Entry 2W42 (X-ray diffraction, 1.90 A resolution); this record covers chains A and P of the 3 polymer chains in the assembly.

[Chain A]
Name: Putative uncharacterized protein
Source organism: Archaeoglobus fulgidus
Reference sequence: O28951 (O28951_ARCFU); residue numbers follow UniProt; this construct covers 1-427
Sequence (427 residues; each row starts with the number of its first residue):
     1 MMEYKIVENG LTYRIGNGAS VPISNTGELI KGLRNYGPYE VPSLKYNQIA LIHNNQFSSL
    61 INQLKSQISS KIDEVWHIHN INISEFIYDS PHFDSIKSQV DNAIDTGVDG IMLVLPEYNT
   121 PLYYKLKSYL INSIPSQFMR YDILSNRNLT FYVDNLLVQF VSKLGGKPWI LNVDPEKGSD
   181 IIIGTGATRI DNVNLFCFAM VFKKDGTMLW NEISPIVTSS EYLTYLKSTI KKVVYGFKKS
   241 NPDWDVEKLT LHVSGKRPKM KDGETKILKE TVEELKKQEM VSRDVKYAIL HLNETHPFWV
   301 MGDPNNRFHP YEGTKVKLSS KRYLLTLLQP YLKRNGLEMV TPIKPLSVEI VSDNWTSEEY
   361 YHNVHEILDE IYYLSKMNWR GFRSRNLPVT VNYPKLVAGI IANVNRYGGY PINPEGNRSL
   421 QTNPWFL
Disordered / not traced: 1-10, 303-310, 330-338, 413-417
Ion coordination: Mn2+: Gln-159, Leu-427 (shared with DT1(P), DC3(P) of chain P)
UniProt features mapped onto this chain:
  - region: Tyr-118 to Tyr-124 (Binds 5'-phosphorylated end of guide DNA), Arg-147, Asn-148 (Binds target DNA), Thr-150 to Asn-155 (Binds guide DNA)
  - binding site (a divalent metal cation): Gln-159, Leu-427
  - mutagenesis: Tyr-123 (Y123A: Reduced binding affinity for siRNA), Lys-127 (K127A: Reduced binding affinity for siRNA), Gln-137 (Q137A: Reduced binding affinity for siRNA), Lys-163 (K163A: Reduced binding affinity for siRNA), His-296 to Asp-303 (No longer dimerizes), Leu-427 (L427LG: Reduced binding to siRNA)
Reported in the primary citation:
  - binding site for the 8-nt DNA strand: Ile-30, Phe-151, Asp-154

[Chain P]
Molecule: 8-nt DNA strand
Sequence (8 nucleotides; row label = number of the first residue in the row):
     1 TTCGACGC
Disordered / not traced: 7-8
Ion coordination: Mn2+: DT1, DC3 (shared with Gln-159(A), Leu-427(A) of chain A)

[Chain A / chain P interface]
Pairs across the interface (31):
  Leu-115(A) / DT1(P)  base contact
  Glu-117(A) / DT1(P)  base contact
  Tyr-118(A) / DT1(P)  stacking on the base
  Asn-119(A) / DT1(P)  base contact
  Thr-120(A) / DT1(P)  base contact
  Tyr-123(A) / DT1(P)  stacking on the base
  Tyr-124(A) / DT1(P)  base contact
  Lys-127(A) / DT1(P)  salt bridge to the phosphate
  Ser-136(A) / DT1(P)  phosphate contact
  Gln-137(A) / DT1(P)  hydrogen bond to the phosphate
  Phe-138(A) / DT1(P)  hydrogen bond to the phosphate
  Phe-138(A) / DT2(P)  sugar contact
  Met-139(A) / DT1(P)  phosphate contact
  Met-139(A) / DT2(P)  phosphate contact
  Arg-140(A) / DT1(P)  phosphate contact
  Arg-140(A) / DT2(P)  salt bridge to the phosphate
  Ile-143(A) / DT2(P)  phosphate contact
  Tyr-152(A) / DT2(P)  hydrogen bond to the phosphate
  Asn-155(A) / DT2(P)  base contact
  Asn-155(A) / DC3(P)  sugar contact
  Leu-156(A) / DT2(P)  sugar contact
  Gln-159(A) / DT1(P)  phosphate contact
  Gln-159(A) / DT2(P)  hydrogen bond to the phosphate
  Gln-159(A) / DC3(P)  hydrogen bond to the phosphate
  Lys-163(A) / DT1(P)  salt bridge to the phosphate
  Asn-378(A) / DG4(P)  hydrogen bond to the phosphate
  Arg-380(A) / DC3(P)  salt bridge to the phosphate
  Arg-380(A) / DG4(P)  salt bridge to the phosphate
  Arg-385(A) / DG4(P)  phosphate contact
  Leu-427(A) / DT1(P)  phosphate contact
  Leu-427(A) / DC3(P)  phosphate contact
Interface residues without a listed pair, chain A (26 interface residues in all): Phe-151, Gln-329, Arg-383
Interface residues without a listed pair, chain P (5 interface residues in all): DA5

[Overview]
Chain A and chain P form an interface of 26 and 5 residues respectively; the contacts include 6 hydrogen
bonds, 5 salt bridges and 2 aromatic stacking contacts. Among the polar pairs are Gln-137(A)/DT1(P),
Phe-138(A)/DT1(P) and Tyr-152(A)/DT2(P). The paper reports a binding site for the 8-nt DNA strand at
Ile-30(A), Phe-151(A) and Asp-154(A).
Chain A is Putative uncharacterized protein (Archaeoglobus fulgidus) and chain P is an 8-nt DNA strand; the
structure, The structure of a piwi protein from archaeoglobus fulgidus complexed with a 16NT DNA duplex, was
determined by X-ray diffraction.
